PDB entry 3CRW | X-ray diffraction, 4.00 A resolution | chain 1

[Chain 1]
Molecule: XPD/Rad3 related DNA helicase
Organism: Sulfolobus acidocaldarius
Notes: EC 3.-.-.-
UniProt: Q4JC68 (Q4JC68_SULAC); numbering as in UniProt (aligned over 1-551)
Sequence (551 residues; numbered 1 to 551; the number before each row is that of its first residue):
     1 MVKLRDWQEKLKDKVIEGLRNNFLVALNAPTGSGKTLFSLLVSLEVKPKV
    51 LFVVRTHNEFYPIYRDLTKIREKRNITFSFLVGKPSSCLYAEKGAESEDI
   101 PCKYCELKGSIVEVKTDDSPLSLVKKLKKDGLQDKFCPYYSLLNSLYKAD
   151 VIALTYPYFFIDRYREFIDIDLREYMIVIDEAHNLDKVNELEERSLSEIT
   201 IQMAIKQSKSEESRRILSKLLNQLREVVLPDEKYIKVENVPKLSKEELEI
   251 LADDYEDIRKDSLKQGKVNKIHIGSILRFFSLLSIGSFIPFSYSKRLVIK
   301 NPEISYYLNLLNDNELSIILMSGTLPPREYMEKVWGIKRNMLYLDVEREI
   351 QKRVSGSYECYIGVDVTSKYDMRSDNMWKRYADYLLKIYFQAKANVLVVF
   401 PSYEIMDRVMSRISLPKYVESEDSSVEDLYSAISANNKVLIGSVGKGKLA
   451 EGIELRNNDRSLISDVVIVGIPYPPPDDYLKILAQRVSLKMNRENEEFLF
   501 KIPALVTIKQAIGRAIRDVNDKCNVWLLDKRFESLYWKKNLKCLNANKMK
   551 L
Not modelled in the structure: 1-8, 73-75, 90-95, 99-143, 266-269
Cystine bridges: Cys360-Cys543
Sequence notes: engineered mutation Val2 (Leu in Q4JC68)
Ligand contacts: hexacyanoferrate(3-) (FC6): Lys233, Ser368, Lys369, Tyr370, Arg373, Pro475, Pro476
Curated features (UniProtKB/Swiss-Prot):
  - motif: Asp180 to His183 (DEAH box)
  - binding site (ATP): Ala29 to Thr36
  - binding site ([4Fe-4S] cluster): Cys88, Cys102, Cys105, Cys137
  - mutagenesis: Gly34 (G34R: Loss of helicase and ATPase but not ssDNA-binding), Lys35 (K35A: Abolishes helicase activity but not [4Fe-4S]-binding), Lys84 (K84H: Impairs [4Fe-4S]-binding and helicase activity. Loss of helicase, retains 90% ATPase, 60% ssDNA-binding), Cys88 (C88S: Abolishes [4Fe-4S]-binding and helicase activity. Loss of helicase, retains 40% ATPase), Cys102 (C102S: Does not affect [4Fe-4S]-binding nor helicase activity. Loss of helicase, retains 20% ATPase), Cys105 (C105S: Abolishes [4Fe-4S]-binding and helicase activity), Phe136 (F136P: Impairs [4Fe-4S]-binding and helicase activity), Cys137 (C137S: Abolishes [4Fe-4S]-binding and helicase activity), Arg514 (R514W: Loss of helicase and ATPase, 80% ssDNA-binding), Asp521 (D521G: Retains 20% helicase and 30% ATPase, wild-type ssDNA-binding), Arg531 (R531W: Loss of helicase and ATPase)
What the authors report for this chain:
  - conformationally variable residues (order/disorder transition): Gln265 to Lys270
  - mutagenesis - G34R, K84H, R514W: abolished catalytic activity
  - mutagenesis - C102S, K369Q: decreased catalytic activity
  - mutagenesis - K84H, D180N, Y403C (14%-23%), K446L (14%-23%), G447D, D521G (14%-23%), C523R (14%-23%), R531W: decreased catalytic activity (helicase activity)
  - mutagenesis - K438P: unchanged catalytic activity (helicase activity)
  - mutagenesis - C88S, C102S: abolished catalytic activity (helicase activity)
  - mutagenesis - T56A, K84H: decreased binding to ssDNA
  - mutagenesis - K369Q, K446L: decreased binding to DNA
  - mutagenesis - G34R, C523R: increased binding to ssDNA

[Summary]
Ligands of chain 1: hexacyanoferrate(3-). Curated annotation (UniProt) lists 8 ATP-binding residues, 4
[4Fe-4S] cluster-binding residues and 11 mutagenesis sites. From the paper: K84H, D180N and Y403C, among
others, reduce catalytic activity (helicase activity); conformational variability at Gln265; 15 substitutions
were tested in all.
Chain 1 is XPD/Rad3 related DNA helicase (Sulfolobus acidocaldarius); the structure, XPD_APO, was determined
by X-ray diffraction, deposited together with 3CRV.
